4XYJ - chains A and B of the 4 polymer chains in the assembly; structure by X-ray diffraction, 3.10 A resolution.

Chain A (and B):
Molecule: ATP-dependent 6-phosphofructokinase, platelet type
Organism: Homo sapiens
Notes: EC 2.7.1.11; chain B of this document is another copy of the same molecule, construct and numbering; everything in this record applies to it too
Reference sequence: Q01813 (PFKAP_HUMAN); numbering as in UniProt (aligned over 1-784)
Sequence (812 residues; row label = number of the first residue in the row; numbers below 1 keep their minus sign (Met-27 is residue -27)):
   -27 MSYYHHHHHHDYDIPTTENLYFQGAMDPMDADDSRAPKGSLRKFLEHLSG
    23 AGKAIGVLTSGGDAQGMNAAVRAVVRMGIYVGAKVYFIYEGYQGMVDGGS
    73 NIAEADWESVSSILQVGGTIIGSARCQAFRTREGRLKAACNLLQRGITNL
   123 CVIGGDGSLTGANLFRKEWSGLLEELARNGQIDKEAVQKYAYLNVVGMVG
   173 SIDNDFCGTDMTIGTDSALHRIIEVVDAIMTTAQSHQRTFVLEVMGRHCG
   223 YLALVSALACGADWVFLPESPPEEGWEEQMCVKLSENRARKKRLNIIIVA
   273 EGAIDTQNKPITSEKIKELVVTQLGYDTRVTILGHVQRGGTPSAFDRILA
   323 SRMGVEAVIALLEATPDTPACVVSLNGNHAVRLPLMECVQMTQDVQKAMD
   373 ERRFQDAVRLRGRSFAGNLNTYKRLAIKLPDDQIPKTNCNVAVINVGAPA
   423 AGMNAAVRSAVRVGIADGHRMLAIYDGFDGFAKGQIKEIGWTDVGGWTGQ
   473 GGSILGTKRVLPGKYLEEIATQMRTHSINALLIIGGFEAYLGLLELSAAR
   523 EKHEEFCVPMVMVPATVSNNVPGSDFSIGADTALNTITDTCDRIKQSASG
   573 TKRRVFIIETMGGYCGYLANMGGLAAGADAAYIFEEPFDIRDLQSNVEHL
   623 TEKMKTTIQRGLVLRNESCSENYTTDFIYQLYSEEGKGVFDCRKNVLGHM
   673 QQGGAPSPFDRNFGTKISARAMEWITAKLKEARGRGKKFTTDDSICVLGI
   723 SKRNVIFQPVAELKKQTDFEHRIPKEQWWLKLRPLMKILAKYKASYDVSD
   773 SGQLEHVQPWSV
Not modelled in the structure: -27 to 12, 781-784 (chain B: -27 to 13, 782-784)
Construct notes: initiating methionine (-27); expression tag (-26 to 0)
Curated features (UniProtKB/Swiss-Prot):
  - region: Lys400 to Cys411 (Interdomain linker)
  - active site: Asp175 (Proton acceptor)
  - binding site (ATP): Gly34, Arg97, Cys98, Gly127 to Ser130
  - binding site (Mg(2+)): Asp128
  - binding site (substrate): Ser173 to Asp175, Arg210, Met217 to Arg219, Glu273, Arg301, His307 to Arg310
  - binding site (beta-D-fructose 2,6-bisphosphate): Arg481, Thr538 to Asn542, Arg576, Met583 to Gly585, Glu639, Arg665, His671 to Gln674, Arg744
  - modified residue: Met1 (N-acetylmethionine), Ser6 (Phosphoserine), Ser12 (Phosphoserine), Ser21 (Phosphoserine), Ser142 (Phosphoserine), Ser386 (Phosphoserine), Lys395 (N6-acetyllysine), Lys486 (N6-acetyllysine), Tyr651 (Phosphotyrosine), Lys688 (N6-acetyllysine), Ser783 (Phosphoserine)
  - glycosylation: Ser540 (O-linked (GlcNAc) serine)
  - mutagenesis: Ser386 (S386A: Decreased interaction with ATG4B)
Bound ions: Mg2+ site 1: Ser32, Gly34, Gly172 (together with ATP); Mg2+ site 2: Asp128, Asp177 (together with ATP)
Residues lining bound ligands: ATP (adenosine-5'-triphosphate): Ser32, Gly33, Gly34, Tyr64, Arg97, Cys98, Gln99, Phe101, Arg102, Arg107, Gly126, Gly127, Asp128, Gly129, Ser130, Thr132, Gly133, Leu136, Gly172, Ser173, Asp175, Asp177, Arg219, Arg310
What the authors report for this chain:
  - self-association interface (contacts with another copy of this molecule); pairs are residue here / residue on that copy: Arg613-Glu657 (salt bridge), Phe649-Phe649 (pi stacking)
  - mutagenesis - F649L, E657A (2-fold): decreased catalytic activity
  - binding site for phosphate ion: Arg48
  - contacts within the chain: Asn426-Gln472 (backbone contact), Asn426-Gly473 (backbone contact), Asn426-Gly474 (backbone contact), Asn426-Ile476 (backbone contact)
  - disease-associated variants - D564N: decreased catalytic activity
  - disease-associated variants - R48C: unchanged catalytic activity on In cell lysates
  - disease-associated variants - R48C: unchanged catalytic activity on ATP
  - disease-associated variants - R48C: unchanged catalytic activity
  - allosteric site: Arg48

Chain A / chain B interface:
Contacting residue pairs (98; chain A residue first):
  Asp35(A) with Arg301(B), salt bridge
  Tyr61(A) with Ser207(B)
  Glu62(A) with Ser207(B); His208(B), salt bridge
  Val88(A) with Thr203(B); Ala205(B), hydrophobic
  Gly89(A) with Thr203(B), hydrogen bond (backbone-backbone); Thr204(B); Ala205(B), hydrogen bond (backbone-backbone)
  Gly90(A) with Thr204(B); Ala205(B)
  Thr91(A) with Ala205(B), hydrogen bond (backbone-backbone); Gln206(B); Ser207(B)
  Ile92(A) with Ala205(B), hydrophobic; Ser207(B)
  Ile93(A) with Ser207(B)
  Gly94(A) with Gln206(B); Ser207(B)
  Ser95(A) with Gln206(B); His208(B)
  Ala200(A) with Gly311(B); Gly312(B), hydrogen bond (backbone-backbone)
  Ile201(A) with His307(B)
  Thr203(A) with Val88(B); Gly89(B), hydrogen bond (backbone-backbone); Gly312(B)
  Thr204(A) with Asp35(B); Gly89(B); Gly90(B); Arg310(B), hydrogen bond (side chain-backbone); Gly311(B)
  Ala205(A) with Val88(B), hydrophobic; Gly89(B), hydrogen bond (backbone-backbone); Gly90(B); Thr91(B), hydrogen bond (backbone-backbone)
  Gln206(A) with Asp35(B); Thr91(B); Gly94(B); Ser95(B), hydrogen bond (side chain-backbone)
  Ser207(A) with Tyr61(B); Glu62(B), hydrogen bond; Thr91(B); Ile92(B); Ile93(B); Gly94(B)
  His208(A) with Glu62(B), salt bridge; Ser95(B)
  Phe212(A) with His307(B)
  Arg301(A) with Asp35(B), salt bridge; His307(B); Arg310(B)
  Thr303(A) with His307(B)
  His307(A) with Phe212(B); Arg301(B); Thr303(B)
  Arg310(A) with Arg301(B)
  Gly311(A) with Ala200(B); Thr204(B)
  Gly312(A) with Ala200(B), hydrogen bond (backbone-backbone); Thr203(B); Thr204(B)
  Asp448(A) with Ser571(B); Thr573(B), hydrogen bond
  Gln457(A) with Thr573(B)
  Gln472(A) with Gln568(B), hydrogen bond (side chain-backbone)
  Gly473(A) with Ser569(B); Ala570(B), hydrogen bond (backbone-backbone)
  Gly474(A) with Ser569(B); Ala570(B)
  Ser475(A) with Ala570(B), hydrogen bond (backbone-backbone); Ser571(B); Gly572(B), hydrogen bond (backbone-backbone)
  Ile476(A) with Ala570(B), hydrophobic; Gly572(B)
  Leu477(A) with Gly572(B)
  Gly478(A) with Gly572(B)
  Lys480(A) with Lys574(B)
  Arg565(A) with Gln673(B), hydrogen bond
  Gln568(A) with Gln472(B), hydrogen bond (backbone-side chain); Ala677(B)
  Ser569(A) with Gly474(B); Gly675(B), hydrogen bond (side chain-backbone)
  Ala570(A) with Gly473(B); Gly474(B); Ser475(B), hydrogen bond (backbone-backbone); Ile476(B), hydrophobic
  Gly572(A) with Ser475(B), hydrogen bond (backbone-backbone); Ile476(B)
  Thr573(A) with Asp448(B)
  Lys574(A) with Lys480(B)
  Arg665(A) with Met672(B)
  Asn667(A) with Met672(B)
  Met672(A) with Arg665(B); Asn667(B)
  Gln673(A) with Arg565(B)
  Gly675(A) with Ser569(B), hydrogen bond (backbone-side chain)
  Gly676(A) with Arg565(B)
Other interface residues (no listed pair), chain A (54 interface residues in all): Val302, Thr313, Tyr447, Ser571, Lys666
Other interface residues (no listed pair), chain B (56 interface residues in all): Asn40, Ala96, Val302, Val308, Thr313, Gly478, Ile566, Phe578, Lys666, Gly676

Overview:
The interface between chain A and chain B involves 54 residues on one side and 56 on the other, with 22
hydrogen bonds and 4 salt bridges. Polar contacts include Asp35(A)-Arg301(B), Glu62(A)-His208(B) and
Thr204(A)-Arg310(B). From the paper: a binding site for phosphate ion at Arg48(A); F649L, E657A and D564N of
chain A reduce catalytic activity.
Chain A and chain B are both ATP-dependent 6-phosphofructokinase, platelet type (Homo sapiens); the structure,
Crystal structure of human phosphofructokinase-1 in complex with ATP and Mg, Northeast Structural Genomics
Consortium Target ..., was determined by X-ray diffraction, deposited together with 4XYK.
